PDB entry 6CZH | X-ray diffraction, 1.80 A resolution | chain A

[Chain A]
Protein: mFAP0
From: synthetic construct
Amino-acid sequence (112 residues; numbered 1 to 112; the number before each row is that of its first residue):
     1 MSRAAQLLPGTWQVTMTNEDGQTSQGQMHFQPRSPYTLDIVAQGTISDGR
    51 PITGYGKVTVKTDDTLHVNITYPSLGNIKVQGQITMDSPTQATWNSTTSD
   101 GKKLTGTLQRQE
Disordered / not traced: 1-5, 111-112
Ligand contacts: DFHBI (38E; (5Z)-5-(3,5-difluoro-4-hydroxybenzylidene)-2,3-dimethyl-3,5-dihydro-4H-imidazol-4-one): Val14, Met16, Asn18, Ser24, Gln25, Gly26, Gln27, Met28, Ala42, Gln43, Ile46, Ile52, Tyr72, Leu75, Ile78, Val80, Thr98, Leu104

[Summary]
Bound to chain A: DFHBI.
Chain A is mFAP0 (synthetic construct); the structure, Structure of a redesigned beta barrel, mFAP0, bound to
DFHBI, was determined by X-ray diffraction (same publication as 6CZG, 6CZI and 6D0T).
